Entry 8XJV (electron microscopy, 3.60 A resolution); this record covers chains Au and ak of the 110 polymer chains in the assembly.

# Chain Au
Molecule: 2124-nt DNA strand
Organism: synthetic construct
Sequence (2124 nucleotides; row label = number of the first residue in the row):
     1 GAGCATCCGG ATCCCCTGGA GAATCCCGGT GCCGAGGCCG CTCAATTGGT CGTAGACAGC
    61 TCTAGCACCG CTTAAACGCA CGTACGCGCT GTCCCCCGCG TTTTAACCGC CAAGGGGATT
   121 ACTCCCTAGT CTCCAGGCAC GTGTCACATA TATACATCCT GTTCCAGTGC CGGACCCGAG
   181 CATCCGGATC CCCTGGAGAA TCCCGGTGCC GAGGCCGCTC AATTGGTCGT AGACAGCTCT
   241 AGCACCGCTT AAACGCACGT ACGCGCTGTC CCCCGCGTTT TAACCGCCAA GGGGATTACT
   301 CCCTAGTCTC CAGGCACGTG TCACATATAT ACATCCTGTT CCAGTGCCGG ACCCGAGCAT
   361 CCGGATCCCC TGGAGAATCC CGGTGCCGAG GCCGCTCAAT TGGTCGTAGA CAGCTCTAGC
   421 ACCGCTTAAA CGCACGTACG CGCTGTCCCC CGCGTTTTAA CCGCCAAGGG GATTACTCCC
   481 TAGTCTCCAG GCACGTGTCA CATATATACA TCCTGTTCCA GTGCCGGACC CGAGCATCCG
   541 GATCCCCTGG AGAATCCCGG TGCCGAGGCC GCTCAATTGG TCGTAGACAG CTCTAGCACC
   601 GCTTAAACGC ACGTACGCGC TGTCCCCCGC GTTTTAACCG CCAAGGGGAT TACTCCCTAG
   661 TCTCCAGGCA CGTGTCACAT ATATACATCC TGTTCCAGTG CCGGACCCGA GCATCCGGAT
   721 CCCCTGGAGA ATCCCGGTGC CGAGGCCGCT CAATTGGTCG TAGACAGCTC TAGCACCGCT
   781 TAAACGCACG TACGCGCTGT CCCCCGCGTT TTAACCGCCA AGGGGATTAC TCCCTAGTCT
   841 CCAGGCACGT GTCACATATA TACATCCTGT TCCAGTGCCG GACCCGAGCA TCCGGATCCC
   901 CTGGAGAATC CCGGTGCCGA GGCCGCTCAA TTGGTCGTAG ACAGCTCTAG CACCGCTTAA
   961 ACGCACGTAC GCGCTGTCCC CCGCGTTTTA ACCGCCAAGG GGATTACTCC CTAGTCTCCA
  1021 GGCACGTGTC ACATATATAC ATCCTGTTCC AGTGCCGGAC CCGAGCATCC GGATCCCCTG
  1081 GAGAATCCCG GTGCCGAGGC CGCTCAATTG GTCGTAGACA GCTCTAGCAC CGCTTAAACG
  1141 CACGTACGCG CTGTCCCCCG CGTTTTAACC GCCAAGGGGA TTACTCCCTA GTCTCCAGGC
  1201 ACGTGTCACA TATATACATC CTGTTCCAGT GCCGGACCCG AGCATCCGGA TCCCCTGGAG
  1261 AATCCCGGTG CCGAGGCCGC TCAATTGGTC GTAGACAGCT CTAGCACCGC TTAAACGCAC
  1321 GTACGCGCTG TCCCCCGCGT TTTAACCGCC AAGGGGATTA CTCCCTAGTC TCCAGGCACG
  1381 TGTCACATAT ATACATCCTG TTCCAGTGCC GGACCCGAGC ATCCGGATCC CCTGGAGAAT
  1441 CCCGGTGCCG AGGCCGCTCA ATTGGTCGTA GACAGCTCTA GCACCGCTTA AACGCACGTA
  1501 CGCGCTGTCC CCCGCGTTTT AACCGCCAAG GGGATTACTC CCTAGTCTCC AGGCACGTGT
  1561 CACATATATA CATCCTGTTC CAGTGCCGGA CCCGAGCATC CGGATCCCCT GGAGAATCCC
  1621 GGTGCCGAGG CCGCTCAATT GGTCGTAGAC AGCTCTAGCA CCGCTTAAAC GCACGTACGC
  1681 GCTGTCCCCC GCGTTTTAAC CGCCAAGGGG ATTACTCCCT AGTCTCCAGG CACGTGTCAC
  1741 ATATATACAT CCTGTTCCAG TGCCGGACCC GAGCATCCGG ATCCCCTGGA GAATCCCGGT
  1801 GCCGAGGCCG CTCAATTGGT CGTAGACAGC TCTAGCACCG CTTAAACGCA CGTACGCGCT
  1861 GTCCCCCGCG TTTTAACCGC CAAGGGGATT ACTCCCTAGT CTCCAGGCAC GTGTCACATA
  1921 TATACATCCT GTTCCAGTGC CGGACCCGAG CATCCGGATC CCCTGGAGAA TCCCGGTGCC
  1981 GAGGCCGCTC AATTGGTCGT AGACAGCTCT AGCACCGCTT AAACGCACGT ACGCGCTGTC
  2041 CCCCGCGTTT TAACCGCCAA GGGGATTACT CCCTAGTCTC CAGGCACGTG TCACATATAT
  2101 ACATCCTGTT CCAGTGCCGG ACCC
Unresolved in the structure: 170-171, 2119-2124

# Chain ak
Molecule: Histone H2A
Organism: Xenopus laevis
UniProt: Q6AZJ8 (Q6AZJ8_XENLA); residues 123-252 here correspond to UniProt positions 1-130 (UniProt number = residue number - 122)
Amino-acid sequence (130 residues; each row starts with the number of its first residue):
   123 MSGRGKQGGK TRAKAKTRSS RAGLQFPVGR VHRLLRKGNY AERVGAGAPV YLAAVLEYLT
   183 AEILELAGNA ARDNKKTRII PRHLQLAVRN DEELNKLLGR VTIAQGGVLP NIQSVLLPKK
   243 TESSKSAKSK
Unresolved in the structure: 123-129

# Chain Au / chain ak interface
Contacting residue pairs (31):
  DT604(Au) - Lys252(ak)  base contact
  DT651(Au) - Gly130(ak)  hydrogen bond to the phosphate
  DA652(Au) - Gly131(ak)  phosphate contact
  DA652(Au) - Lys132(ak)  salt bridge to the phosphate
  DA652(Au) - Thr133(ak)  phosphate contact
  DA652(Au) - Ala135(ak)  phosphate contact
  DA652(Au) - Lys136(ak)  phosphate contact
  DC653(Au) - Ala135(ak)  phosphate contact
  DC653(Au) - Lys136(ak)  hydrogen bond to the phosphate
  DC653(Au) - Lys138(ak)  phosphate contact
  DC653(Au) - Arg143(ak)  salt bridge to the phosphate
  DT654(Au) - Arg140(ak)  salt bridge to the phosphate
  DT654(Au) - Gly151(ak)  phosphate contact
  DC655(Au) - Arg155(ak)  salt bridge to the phosphate
  DT673(Au) - Lys198(ak)  phosphate contact
  DG674(Au) - Asn196(ak)  phosphate contact
  DG674(Au) - Lys197(ak)  salt bridge to the phosphate
  DG674(Au) - Lys198(ak)  salt bridge to the phosphate
  DT684(Au) - Ala249(ak)  sugar contact
  DA685(Au) - Lys242(ak)  salt bridge to the phosphate
  DA685(Au) - Thr243(ak)  phosphate contact
  DA685(Au) - Ser248(ak)  sugar contact
  DA685(Au) - Ala249(ak)  hydrogen bond to the phosphate
  DA685(Au) - Lys250(ak)  phosphate contact
  DC686(Au) - Ser248(ak)  phosphate contact
  DC686(Au) - Ala249(ak)  phosphate contact
  DC686(Au) - Lys250(ak)  hydrogen bond to the phosphate
  DC686(Au) - Ser251(ak)  hydrogen bond to the phosphate
  DT958(Au) - Lys241(ak)  hydrogen bond to the phosphate
  DA959(Au) - Lys241(ak)  salt bridge to the phosphate
  DA959(Au) - Lys242(ak)  salt bridge to the phosphate
Other interface residues (no listed pair), chain Au (15 interface residues in all): DG645, DT948
Other interface residues (no listed pair), chain ak (25 interface residues in all): Thr139, Arg165, Arg194

# In short
Chain Au and chain ak form an interface of 15 and 25 residues respectively, with 6 hydrogen bonds and 9 salt
bridges. Among the polar pairs are DT651(Au)-Gly130(ak), DC653(Au)-Lys136(ak) and DA685(Au)-Ala249(ak).
Here chain Au is a 2124-nt DNA strand (synthetic construct) and chain ak is Histone H2A (Xenopus laevis).
Entry 8XJV (Structural basis for the linker histone H5-nucleosome binding and chromatin compaction) was
determined by electron microscopy.
